8FNK - chains m and 9 of the 11 polymer chains in the assembly; structure by electron microscopy, 3.70 A resolution.

# Chain m
Molecule: mRNA
Source organism: Trypanosoma brucei
Sequence (51 nucleotides; numbered 101 to 151; the number before each row is that of its first residue):
   101 UAUAUAAUAGAAUAAGAUAAGUUUUUUUUUUUUUUUUUUUUUUUUUUUUU
   151 U

# Chain 9
Molecule: RNA-editing substrate-binding complex protein 9 (RESC9)
Source organism: Trypanosoma brucei
UniProt: Q585T1 (Q585T1_TRYB2); numbering as in UniProt (aligned over 1-872)
Sequence (872 residues; each row starts with the number of its first residue):
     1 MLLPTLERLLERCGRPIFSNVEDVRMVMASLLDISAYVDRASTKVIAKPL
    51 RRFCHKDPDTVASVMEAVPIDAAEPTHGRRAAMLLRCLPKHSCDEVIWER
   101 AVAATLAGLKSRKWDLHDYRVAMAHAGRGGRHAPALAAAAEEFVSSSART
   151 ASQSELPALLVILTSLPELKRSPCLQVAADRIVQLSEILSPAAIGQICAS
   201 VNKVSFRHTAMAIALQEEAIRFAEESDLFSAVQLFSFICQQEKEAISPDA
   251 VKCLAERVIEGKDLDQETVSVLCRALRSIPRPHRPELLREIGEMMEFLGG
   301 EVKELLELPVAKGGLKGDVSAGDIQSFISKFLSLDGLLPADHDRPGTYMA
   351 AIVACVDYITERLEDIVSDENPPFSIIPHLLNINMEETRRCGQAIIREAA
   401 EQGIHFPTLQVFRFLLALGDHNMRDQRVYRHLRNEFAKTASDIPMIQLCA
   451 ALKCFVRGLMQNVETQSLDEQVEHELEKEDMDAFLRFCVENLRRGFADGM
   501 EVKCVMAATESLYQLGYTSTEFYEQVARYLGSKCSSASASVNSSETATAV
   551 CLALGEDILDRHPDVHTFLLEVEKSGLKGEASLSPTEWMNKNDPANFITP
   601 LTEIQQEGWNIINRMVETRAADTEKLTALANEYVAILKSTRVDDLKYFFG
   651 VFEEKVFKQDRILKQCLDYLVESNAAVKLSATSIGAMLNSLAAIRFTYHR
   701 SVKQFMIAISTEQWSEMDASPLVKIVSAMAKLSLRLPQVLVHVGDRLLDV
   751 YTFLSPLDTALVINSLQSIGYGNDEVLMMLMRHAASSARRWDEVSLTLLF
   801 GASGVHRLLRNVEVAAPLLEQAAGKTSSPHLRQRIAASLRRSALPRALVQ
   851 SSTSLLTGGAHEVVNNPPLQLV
Not modelled in the structure: 859-872

# Chain m / chain 9 interface
Contacting residue pairs (12; chain m residue first):
  U101(m) / Ser-720(9)  hydrogen bond to the base
  A102(m) / Val-723(9)  base contact
  A102(m) / Lys-724(9)  hydrogen bond to the base
  A102(m) / Asp-758(9)  hydrogen bond to the base
  A104(m) / Leu-798(9)  sugar contact
  U105(m) / Lys-731(9)  salt bridge to the phosphate
  U105(m) / Asn-764(9)  sugar contact
  U105(m) / Thr-797(9)  base contact
  U105(m) / Gly-801(9)  hydrogen bond to the sugar
  U105(m) / Arg-834(9)  hydrogen bond to the base
  A106(m) / Gly-801(9)  sugar contact
  A106(m) / Arg-834(9)  hydrogen bond to the base
Interface residues without a listed pair, chain m (6 interface residues in all): A107
Interface residues without a listed pair, chain 9 (15 interface residues in all): Ser-755, Leu-761, Val-794, Ala-802, Ser-803

# Overview
6 residues of chain m face 15 of chain 9 across their interface; the contacts include 6 hydrogen bonds and 1
salt bridge. Polar pairs include U101(m)/Ser-720(9), A102(m)/Lys-724(9) and A102(m)/Asp-758(9).
Chain m is mRNA and chain 9 is RNA-editing substrate-binding complex protein 9 (RESC9), both from Trypanosoma
brucei; the structure, Cryo-EM structure of RNase-untreated RESC-B in trypanosomal RNA editing, was determined
by electron microscopy (same publication as 8FN4, 8FN6, 8FNC, 8FNF and 8FNI).
